PDB entry 3X13 | X-ray diffraction, 1.80 A resolution | chains A and C of the 3 polymer chains in the assembly

Chain A:
Molecule: HLA class I histocompatibility antigen, B-8 alpha chain
Organism: Homo sapiens
Notes: fragment: HLA-B*08:01 extracellular domain
Reference sequence: P30460 (1B08_HUMAN); residues 1-276 here correspond to UniProt positions 25-300 (UniProt number = residue number + 24)
Chain sequence (276 residues; numbered 1 to 276; the number before each row is that of its first residue):
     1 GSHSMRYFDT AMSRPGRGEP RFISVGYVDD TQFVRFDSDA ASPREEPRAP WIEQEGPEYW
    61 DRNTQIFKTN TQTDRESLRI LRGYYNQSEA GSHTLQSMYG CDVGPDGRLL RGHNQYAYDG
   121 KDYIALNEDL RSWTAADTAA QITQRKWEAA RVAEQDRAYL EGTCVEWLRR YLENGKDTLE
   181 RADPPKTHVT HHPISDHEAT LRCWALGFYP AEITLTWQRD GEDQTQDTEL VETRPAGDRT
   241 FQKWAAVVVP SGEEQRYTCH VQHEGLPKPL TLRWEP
Differences from the reference sequence: engineered mutation Ile80 (Asn104 in P30460)
Cystine bridges: Cys101-Cys164, Cys203-Cys259
Reported in the primary citation:
  - mutagenesis - R82L: abolished binding to KIR3DL1001
  - contacts within the chain: Ile80-Tyr84
  - mutagenesis - N80I/R82L/G83R (40.05+/-5.6muM): increased binding to KIR3DL1001
  - mutagenesis - N80I/R82L/G83R: increased signaling in response to KIR3DL1+ NK cells

Chain C:
Molecule: peptide
Chain sequence (9 residues; numbered 1 to 9; the number before each row is that of its first residue):
     1 FLRGRAYGL

Chain A / chain C interface:
Residue-residue contacts (52; chain A residue first):
  Met5(A) with Phe1(C)
  Tyr7(A) with Phe1(C), hydrogen bond (side chain-backbone); Leu2(C), hydrophobic
  Asp9(A) with Arg5(C), salt bridge
  Phe22(A) with Arg5(C)
  Ser24(A) with Leu2(C)
  Phe36(A) with Leu2(C), hydrophobic
  Tyr59(A) with Phe1(C), hydrophobic
  Arg62(A) with Phe1(C)
  Asn63(A) with Phe1(C); Leu2(C), hydrogen bond (side chain-backbone)
  Ile66(A) with Phe1(C), hydrophobic; Leu2(C), hydrophobic; Arg3(C); Gly4(C)
  Phe67(A) with Leu2(C), hydrophobic
  Asn70(A) with Arg3(C), hydrogen bond (side chain-backbone); Gly4(C); Arg5(C), hydrogen bond (side chain-backbone)
  Thr73(A) with Arg5(C), hydrogen bond (side chain-backbone); Tyr7(C); Gly8(C)
  Asp74(A) with Arg5(C), salt bridge
  Ser77(A) with Gly8(C); Leu9(C), hydrogen bond (side chain-backbone)
  Ile80(A) with Leu9(C)
  Leu81(A) with Leu9(C), hydrophobic
  Tyr84(A) with Leu9(C), hydrogen bond (side chain-backbone)
  Leu95(A) with Leu9(C), hydrophobic
  Ser97(A) with Arg5(C), hydrogen bond
  Tyr99(A) with Leu2(C); Arg3(C), hydrogen bond (side chain-backbone); Arg5(C)
  Asn114(A) with Arg3(C)
  Tyr116(A) with Arg3(C), hydrogen bond; Arg5(C)
  Tyr123(A) with Leu9(C), hydrophobic
  Thr143(A) with Leu9(C), hydrogen bond (side chain-backbone)
  Lys146(A) with Leu9(C), hydrogen bond (side chain-backbone)
  Trp147(A) with Tyr7(C); Gly8(C), hydrogen bond (side chain-backbone); Leu9(C), hydrophobic
  Ala150(A) with Tyr7(C)
  Val152(A) with Tyr7(C), hydrophobic
  Gln155(A) with Ala6(C); Tyr7(C)
  Asp156(A) with Arg3(C), salt bridge
  Tyr159(A) with Phe1(C), hydrogen bond (side chain-backbone); Leu2(C); Arg3(C)
  Trp167(A) with Phe1(C)
  Tyr171(A) with Phe1(C), hydrogen bond (side chain-backbone)
Interface residues without a listed pair, chain A (35 interface residues in all): Thr163

Summary:
The interface between chain A and chain C involves 35 residues on one side and 9 on the other, with 15
hydrogen bonds and 3 salt bridges. Polar pairs include Asp9(A)-Arg5(C), Asp74(A)-Arg5(C) and
Asp156(A)-Arg3(C). The paper reports that R82L of chain A abolishes binding to KIR3DL1001; contacts within the
chain involving Tyr84(A) and Ile80(A).
Chain A is HLA class I histocompatibility antigen, B-8 alpha chain (Homo sapiens) and chain C is peptide; the
structure, Crystal structure of HLA-B*0801.N80I, was determined by X-ray diffraction, deposited together with
3X11, 3X12 and 3X14.
